Entry 9F9O (electron microscopy, 3.00 A resolution); this record covers chains E and F of the 7 polymer chains in the assembly.

# Chain E (and F)
Molecule: Large T antigen
From: Betapolyomavirus macacae
Notes: EC 3.6.4.-; chain F of this document is another copy of the same molecule, construct and numbering; everything in this record applies to it too
UniProtKB: P03070 (LT_SV40); residue numbers follow UniProt; this construct covers 266-627
Amino-acid sequence (362 residues; each row starts with the number of its first residue):
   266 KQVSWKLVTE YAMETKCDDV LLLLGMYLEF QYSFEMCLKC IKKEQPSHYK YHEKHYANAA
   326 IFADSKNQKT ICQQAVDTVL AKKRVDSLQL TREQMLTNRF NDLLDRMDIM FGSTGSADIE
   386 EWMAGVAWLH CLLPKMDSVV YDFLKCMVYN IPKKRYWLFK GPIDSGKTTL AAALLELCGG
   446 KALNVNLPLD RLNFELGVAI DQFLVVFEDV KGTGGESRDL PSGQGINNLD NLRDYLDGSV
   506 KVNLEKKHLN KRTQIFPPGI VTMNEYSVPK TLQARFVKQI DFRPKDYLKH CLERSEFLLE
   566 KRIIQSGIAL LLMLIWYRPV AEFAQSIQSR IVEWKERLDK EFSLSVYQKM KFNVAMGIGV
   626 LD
Residues lining bound ligands: ATP (adenosine-5'-triphosphate): Leu-397, Pro-427, Ile-428, Asp-429, Ser-430, Gly-431, Lys-432, Thr-433, Thr-434, Asp-474, Asn-529, Arg-548, Pro-549, Lys-550, Leu-553, Leu-557, Leu-564
Swiss-Prot annotation at these positions:
  - binding site (Zn(2+)): Cys-302, Cys-305, His-313, His-317
  - binding site (ATP): Gly-426 to Thr-433

# Interface between chain E and chain F
Pairs across the interface (37):
  Asp-284(E) / Arg-349(F)  salt bridge
  Leu-286(E) / Ala-346(F)
  Leu-287(E) / Leu-353(F)  hydrophobic
  Gly-290(E) / Ala-346(F)
  Gly-290(E) / Val-350(F)
  Met-291(E) / Val-350(F)
  Leu-293(E) / Thr-343(F)
  Glu-294(E) / Val-350(F)
  Gln-310(E) / Gln-354(F)
  Asp-329(E) / Lys-271(F)  salt bridge
  Ser-330(E) / Gln-339(F)  hydrogen bond (backbone-side chain)
  Lys-331(E) / Gln-267(F)
  Lys-331(E) / Trp-270(F)
  Lys-331(E) / Gln-339(F)
  Asn-332(E) / Gln-339(F)
  Gln-333(E) / Gln-339(F)  hydrogen bond (backbone-side chain)
  Ile-428(E) / Arg-498(F)
  Asp-429(E) / Arg-498(F)  salt bridge
  Ala-437(E) / Val-505(F)  hydrophobic
  Ala-447(E) / Asn-508(F)  hydrogen bond (backbone-side chain)
  Glu-460(E) / Lys-516(F)  salt bridge
  Val-463(E) / Lys-516(F)
  Lys-512(E) / Lys-511(F)  hydrogen bond (side chain-backbone)
  Lys-512(E) / His-513(F)
  Lys-512(E) / Leu-514(F)  hydrogen bond (side chain-backbone)
  His-513(E) / His-513(F)
  Glu-561(E) / Lys-419(F)  salt bridge
  Leu-564(E) / Pro-417(F)
  Glu-565(E) / Ile-416(F)
  Glu-565(E) / Pro-417(F)
  Glu-565(E) / Lys-419(F)  salt bridge
  Arg-567(E) / Asn-415(F)
  Arg-567(E) / Pro-417(F)
  Arg-567(E) / Gly-503(F)  hydrogen bond (side chain-backbone)
  Arg-567(E) / Ser-504(F)
  Gln-570(E) / Ser-504(F)  hydrogen bond
  Gln-570(E) / Val-505(F)
Other interface residues (no listed pair), chain E (29 interface residues in all): Leu-289, Lys-334, Arg-456
Other interface residues (no listed pair), chain F (27 interface residues in all): Asp-342, Phe-459, Asn-515, Ile-520

# Overview
Chain E and chain F form an interface of 29 and 27 residues respectively; the contacts include 7 hydrogen
bonds and 6 salt bridges. Polar contacts include Asp-284(E)/Arg-349(F), Asp-329(E)/Lys-271(F) and
Asp-429(E)/Arg-498(F). Chain E binds ATP.
Chain E and chain F are both Large T antigen (Betapolyomavirus macacae); the structure, Active SV40 LTAg
complex with DNA (3D variability component_001, frame_015), was determined by electron microscopy together
with 9EVH, 9EVP, 9F3T, 9F3U, 9F5I, 9F73 and 14 further entries from the same study.
